PDB entry 8HF0 | electron microscopy, 3.72 A resolution | chains A and N of the 7 polymer chains in the assembly

Chain A:
Molecule: Dicer-2, isoform A
From: Drosophila melanogaster
Notes: EC 3.1.21.1, 3.1.26.-, 3.1.26.3, 3.6.1.3
UniProt: A1ZAW0 (A1ZAW0_DROME); residue numbers follow UniProt; this construct covers 1-1722
Chain sequence (1722 residues; each row starts with the number of its first residue):
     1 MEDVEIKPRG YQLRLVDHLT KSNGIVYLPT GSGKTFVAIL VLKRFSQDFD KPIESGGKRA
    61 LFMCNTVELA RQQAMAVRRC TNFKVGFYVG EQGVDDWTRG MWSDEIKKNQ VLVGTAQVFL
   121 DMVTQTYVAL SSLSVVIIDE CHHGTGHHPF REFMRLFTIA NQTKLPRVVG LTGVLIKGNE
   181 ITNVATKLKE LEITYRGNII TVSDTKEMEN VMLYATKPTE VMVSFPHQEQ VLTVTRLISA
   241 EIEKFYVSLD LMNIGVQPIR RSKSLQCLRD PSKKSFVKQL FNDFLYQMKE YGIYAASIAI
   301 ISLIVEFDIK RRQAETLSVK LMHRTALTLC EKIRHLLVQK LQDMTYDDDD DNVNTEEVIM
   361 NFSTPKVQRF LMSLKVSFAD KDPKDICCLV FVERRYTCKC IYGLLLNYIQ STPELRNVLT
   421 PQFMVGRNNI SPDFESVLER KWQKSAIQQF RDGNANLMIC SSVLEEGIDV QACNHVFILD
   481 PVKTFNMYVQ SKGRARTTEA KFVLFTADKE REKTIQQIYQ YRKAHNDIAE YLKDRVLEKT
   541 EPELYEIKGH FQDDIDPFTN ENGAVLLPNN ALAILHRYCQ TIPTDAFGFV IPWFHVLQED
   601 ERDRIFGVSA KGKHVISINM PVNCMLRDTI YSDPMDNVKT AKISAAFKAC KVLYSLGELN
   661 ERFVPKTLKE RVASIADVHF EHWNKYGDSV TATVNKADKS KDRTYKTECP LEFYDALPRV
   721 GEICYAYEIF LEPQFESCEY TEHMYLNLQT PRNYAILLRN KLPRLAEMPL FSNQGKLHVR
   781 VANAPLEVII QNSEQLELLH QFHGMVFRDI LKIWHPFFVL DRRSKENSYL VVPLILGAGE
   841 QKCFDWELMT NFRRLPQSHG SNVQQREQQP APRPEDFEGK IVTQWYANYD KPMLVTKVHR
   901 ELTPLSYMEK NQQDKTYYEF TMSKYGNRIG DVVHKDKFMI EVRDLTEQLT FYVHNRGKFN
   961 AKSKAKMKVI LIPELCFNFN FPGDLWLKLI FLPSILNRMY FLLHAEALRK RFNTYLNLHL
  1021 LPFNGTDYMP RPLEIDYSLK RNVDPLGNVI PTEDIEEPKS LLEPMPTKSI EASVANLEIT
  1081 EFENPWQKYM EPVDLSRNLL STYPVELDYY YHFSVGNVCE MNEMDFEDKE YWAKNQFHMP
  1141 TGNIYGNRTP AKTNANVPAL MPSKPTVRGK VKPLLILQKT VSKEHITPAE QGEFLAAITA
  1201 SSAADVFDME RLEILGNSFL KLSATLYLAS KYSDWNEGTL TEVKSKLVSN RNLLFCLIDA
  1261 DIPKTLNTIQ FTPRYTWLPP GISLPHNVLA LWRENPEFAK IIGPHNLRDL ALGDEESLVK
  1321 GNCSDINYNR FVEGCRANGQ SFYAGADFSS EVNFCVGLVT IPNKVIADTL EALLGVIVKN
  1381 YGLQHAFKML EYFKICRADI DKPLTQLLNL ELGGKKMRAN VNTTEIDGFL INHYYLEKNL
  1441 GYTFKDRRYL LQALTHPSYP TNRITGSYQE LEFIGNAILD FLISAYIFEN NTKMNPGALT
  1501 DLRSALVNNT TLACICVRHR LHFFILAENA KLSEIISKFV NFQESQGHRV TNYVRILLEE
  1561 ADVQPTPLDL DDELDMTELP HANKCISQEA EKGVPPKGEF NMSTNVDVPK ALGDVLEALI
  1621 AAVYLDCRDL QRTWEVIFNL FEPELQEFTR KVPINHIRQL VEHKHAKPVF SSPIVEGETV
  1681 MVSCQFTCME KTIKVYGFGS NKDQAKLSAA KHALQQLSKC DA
Unresolved in the structure: 1, 1043-1168, 1560-1593
Construct notes: conflict Asn1217 (Asp in A1ZAW0), Asn1476 (Asp in A1ZAW0)
What the authors report for this chain:
  - conformationally variable residues (order/disorder transition): Thr1551 to Glu1559, Glu1560 to Gly1593, Val1594 to Val1608

Chain N:
Molecule: 52-nt RNA strand
From: Drosophila melanogaster
Sequence (52 nucleotides; numbered 1 to 52; the number before each row is that of its first residue):
     1 GAGACUUGGG CAAUGUGACU GCUGAUCAGC AGUCACAUUG CCCAAGUCUC UU
Unresolved in the structure: 1-2

Chain A / chain N interface:
Pairs across the interface (39; chain A residue first):
  Asn65(A) - G8(N)  hydrogen bond to the sugar
  Asn65(A) - G9(N)  sugar contact
  Thr66(A) - G8(N)  phosphate contact
  Thr66(A) - G9(N)  phosphate contact
  Val67(A) - G9(N)  hydrogen bond to the phosphate
  Glu68(A) - G9(N)  phosphate contact
  Val89(A) - G10(N)  phosphate contact
  Gly90(A) - G10(N)  hydrogen bond to the phosphate
  Gly90(A) - C11(N)  phosphate contact
  Asp95(A) - C11(N)  phosphate contact
  Thr115(A) - G9(N)  hydrogen bond to the phosphate
  Thr115(A) - G10(N)  hydrogen bond to the phosphate
  Gln117(A) - G9(N)  sugar contact
  Gln117(A) - G10(N)  sugar contact
  Val118(A) - G10(N)  phosphate contact
  Ser262(A) - G3(N)  phosphate contact
  Arg269(A) - G3(N)  phosphate contact
  Arg269(A) - A4(N)  salt bridge to the phosphate
  Gln279(A) - C5(N)  phosphate contact
  Glu393(A) - C5(N)  sugar contact
  Glu393(A) - U6(N)  sugar contact
  Arg394(A) - C5(N)  sugar contact
  Arg394(A) - U6(N)  phosphate contact
  Arg395(A) - U6(N)  salt bridge to the phosphate
  Arg395(A) - U7(N)  salt bridge to the phosphate
  Gly426(A) - U7(N)  phosphate contact
  Gly426(A) - G8(N)  phosphate contact
  Arg427(A) - G8(N)  hydrogen bond to the phosphate
  Arg427(A) - G9(N)  salt bridge to the phosphate
  Ser461(A) - U6(N)  phosphate contact
  Ser461(A) - U7(N)  hydrogen bond to the phosphate
  Ser462(A) - U6(N)  sugar contact
  Ser462(A) - U7(N)  sugar contact
  Val463(A) - U7(N)  sugar contact
  Val463(A) - G8(N)  phosphate contact
  Arg577(A) - C11(N)  hydrogen bond to the phosphate
  Arg577(A) - A12(N)  salt bridge to the phosphate
  Gln580(A) - A12(N)  sugar contact
  Glu1678(A) - G15(N)  sugar contact
Other interface residues (no listed pair), chain A (26 interface residues in all): Glu91, Val425
Other interface residues (no listed pair), chain N (12 interface residues in all): U16

In short:
Chain A and chain N form an interface of 26 and 12 residues respectively; the contacts include 8 hydrogen
bonds and 5 salt bridges. Among the polar pairs are Asn65(A)-G8(N), Val67(A)-G9(N) and Gly90(A)-G10(N). The
paper reports conformational variability at Thr1551(A), Glu1560(A) and Val1594(A).
Here chain A is Dicer-2, isoform A and chain N is a 52-nt RNA strand, both from Drosophila melanogaster. Entry
8HF0 (DmDcr-2/R2D2/LoqsPD with 50bp-dsRNA in Dimer state) was determined by electron microscopy (same
publication as 8HF1).
